PDB entry 9QR1 | X-ray diffraction, 0.98 A resolution | chains A and D of the 6 polymer chains in the assembly

[Chain A]
Molecule: Methyl-coenzyme M reductase subunit alpha
Source organism: Candidatus Methanoperedens sp. BLZ2
Notes: EC 2.8.4.1
Reference sequence: A0A6A2FLY3 (A0A6A2FLY3_9EURY); residues 1-562 here = UniProt positions 1-562
Amino-acid sequence (562 residues; each row starts with the number of its first residue):
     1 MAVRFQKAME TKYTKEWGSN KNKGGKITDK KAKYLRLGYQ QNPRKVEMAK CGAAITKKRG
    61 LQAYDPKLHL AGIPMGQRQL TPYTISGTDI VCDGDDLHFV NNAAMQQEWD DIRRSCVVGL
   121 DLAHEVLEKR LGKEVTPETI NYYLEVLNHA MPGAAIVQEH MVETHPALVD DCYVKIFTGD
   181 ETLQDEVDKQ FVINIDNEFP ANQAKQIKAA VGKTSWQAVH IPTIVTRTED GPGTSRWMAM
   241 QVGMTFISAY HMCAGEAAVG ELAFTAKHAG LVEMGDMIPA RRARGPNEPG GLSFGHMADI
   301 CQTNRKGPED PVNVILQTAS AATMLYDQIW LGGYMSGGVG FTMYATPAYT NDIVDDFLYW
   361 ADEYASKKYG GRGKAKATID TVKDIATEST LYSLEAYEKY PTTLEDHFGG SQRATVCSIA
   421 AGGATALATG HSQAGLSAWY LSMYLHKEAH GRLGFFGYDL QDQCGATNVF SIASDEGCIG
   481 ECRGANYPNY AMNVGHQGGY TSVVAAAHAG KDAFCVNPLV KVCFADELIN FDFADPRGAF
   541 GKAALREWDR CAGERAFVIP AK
Disordered / not traced: 1, 562
Modified / non-standard residues: Cys-51 (S-hydroxycysteine; CSO); His-268 (N1-methylated histidine; MHS); Arg-282 (5-methyl-arginine; AGM); Trp-439 (6-hydroxytryptophan; TRX); Gly-457 (thioglycin; GL3); Asp-462 (didehydroaspartate; DYA); Cys-464 (S-methylcysteine; SMC)
Bound ions: factor 430 Ni: Gln-158 (together with 1-thioethanesulfonic acid); Na+: Arg-227, Glu-229 (shared with Arg-227(D), Glu-229(D) of chain D)
Ligand contacts:
  - 1-thioethanesulfonic acid (COM): Tyr-344, Phe-455, Phe-456, Gly-457
  - factor 430 (F43), molecule 1: Ala-155, Ile-156, Val-157, Gln-158, Met-161, Val-162, Met-240, Gln-241, Met-244, Ile-247, Ala-254, Gly-255
  - factor 430 (F43), molecule 2: Gly-337, Gly-338, Val-339, Gly-340, Phe-341, Thr-342, Met-343, Tyr-344, Phe-408, Gly-409, Gln-412, Gly-454, Phe-455
  - Coenzyme B (TP7), molecule 1: Arg-236, Lys-267, His-268
  - Coenzyme B (TP7), molecule 2: Arg-281, Arg-282, Leu-331, Met-335, Ser-336, Phe-341, Phe-455, Met-492, Asn-493, Val-494

[Chain D]
Molecule: Methyl-coenzyme M reductase subunit alpha
Source organism: Candidatus Methanoperedens sp. BLZ2
Notes: EC 2.8.4.1
Reference sequence: A0A6A2FLY3 (A0A6A2FLY3_9EURY); numbering as in UniProt (aligned over 1-562)
Amino-acid sequence (563 residues; each row starts with the number of its first residue):
     1 MAVRFQKAME TKYTKEWGSN KNKGGKITDK KAKYLRLGYQ QNPRKVEMAK C
    51 CGAAITKKRG LQAYDPKLHL AGIPMGQRQL TPYTISGTDI VCDGDDLHFV NNAAMQQEWD
   111 DIRRSCVVGL DLAHEVLEKR LGKEVTPETI NYYLEVLNHA MPGAAIVQEH MVETHPALVD
   171 DCYVKIFTGD ETLQDEVDKQ FVINIDNEFP ANQAKQIKAA VGKTSWQAVH IPTIVTRTED
   231 GPGTSRWMAM QVGMTFISAY HMCAGEAAVG ELAFTAKHAG LVEMGDMIPA RRARGPNEPG
   291 GLSFGHMADI CQTNRKGPED PVNVILQTAS AATMLYDQIW LGGYMSGGVG FTMYATPAYT
   351 NDIVDDFLYW ADEYASKKYG GRGKAKATID TVKDIATEST LYSLEAYEKY PTTLEDHFGG
   411 SQRATVCSIA AGGATALATG HSQAGLSAWY LSMYLHKEAH GRLGFFGYDL QDQCGATNVF
   471 SIASDEGCIG ECRGANYPNY AMNVGHQGGY TSVVAAAHAG KDAFCVNPLV KVCFADELIN
   531 FDFADPRGAF GKAALREWDR CAGERAFVIP AK
Disordered / not traced: 1, 562
Modified / non-standard residues: Cys-51 (S-hydroxycysteine; CSO); His-268 (N1-methylated histidine; MHS); Arg-282 (5-methyl-arginine; AGM); Trp-439 (6-hydroxytryptophan; TRX); Gly-457 (thioglycin; GL3); Asp-462 (didehydroaspartate; DYA); Cys-464 (S-methylcysteine; SMC)
Bound ions: factor 430 Ni: Gln-158 (together with 1-thioethanesulfonic acid); Na+: Arg-227, Glu-229 (shared with Arg-227(A), Glu-229(A) of chain A)
Ligand contacts:
  - 1-thioethanesulfonic acid (COM): Tyr-344, Phe-455, Phe-456, Gly-457
  - factor 430 (F43), molecule 1: Ala-155, Ile-156, Val-157, Gln-158, Met-161, Val-162, Met-240, Gln-241, Met-244, Ile-247, Ala-254, Gly-255
  - factor 430 (F43), molecule 2: Gly-337, Gly-338, Val-339, Gly-340, Phe-341, Thr-342, Met-343, Tyr-344, Phe-408, Gly-409, Gln-412, Gly-454, Phe-455
  - Coenzyme B (TP7), molecule 1: Arg-236, Lys-267, His-268
  - Coenzyme B (TP7), molecule 2: Arg-281, Arg-282, Leu-331, Met-335, Ser-336, Phe-341, Phe-455, Met-492, Asn-493, Val-494

[How chain A and chain D interact]
Residue-residue contacts (249; chain A residue first):
  Lys-45(A) / Met-161(D)  hydrogen bond (side chain-backbone)
  Lys-45(A) / Glu-163(D)  salt bridge
  Glu-47(A) / His-165(D)  salt bridge
  Glu-47(A) / Phe-557(D)
  Met-48(A) / Glu-163(D)
  Met-48(A) / Thr-164(D)
  Met-48(A) / His-165(D)
  Met-48(A) / Pro-166(D)
  Cys-51(A) / His-165(D)
  Cys-51(A) / Ala-167(D)
  Ile-55(A) / Pro-166(D)
  Ile-55(A) / Asp-170(D)
  Arg-59(A) / Asp-170(D)  hydrogen bond (side chain-backbone)
  Arg-59(A) / Cys-172(D)  hydrogen bond (side chain-backbone)
  Arg-59(A) / Tyr-173(D)
  Gly-60(A) / Gln-190(D)
  Leu-61(A) / Tyr-173(D)  hydrophobic
  Leu-61(A) / Gln-190(D)
  Leu-61(A) / Phe-191(D)  hydrophobic
  Leu-61(A) / Leu-528(D)  hydrophobic
  Gln-62(A) / Glu-145(D)
  Gln-62(A) / Asn-148(D)
  Gln-62(A) / Gln-190(D)  hydrogen bond (backbone-side chain)
  Ala-63(A) / His-149(D)
  Tyr-64(A) / His-149(D)
  Tyr-64(A) / Ala-154(D)  hydrophobic
  Tyr-64(A) / Glu-163(D)  hydrogen bond
  Tyr-64(A) / Pro-166(D)  hydrophobic
  Asp-65(A) / His-149(D)  hydrogen bond (backbone-side chain)
  Leu-68(A) / Glu-145(D)
  Leu-68(A) / His-149(D)
  Leu-68(A) / Ile-156(D)
  His-69(A) / Ile-156(D)  hydrogen bond (side chain-backbone)
  His-69(A) / Val-157(D)  hydrogen bond (side chain-backbone)
  His-69(A) / Gln-158(D)  hydrogen bond (side chain-backbone)
  Leu-70(A) / Ile-156(D)  hydrogen bond (backbone-backbone)
  Leu-70(A) / Ser-248(D)
  Met-75(A) / Ala-155(D)  hydrophobic
  Met-75(A) / Gln-158(D)
  Met-75(A) / Glu-159(D)
  Met-75(A) / Met-161(D)  hydrophobic
  Met-75(A) / Glu-163(D)
  Gly-76(A) / Glu-159(D)  hydrogen bond (backbone-side chain)
  Gln-77(A) / Glu-159(D)  hydrogen bond (backbone-side chain)
  Arg-78(A) / Glu-159(D)  hydrogen bond (backbone-side chain)
  Arg-78(A) / His-160(D)
  Gln-79(A) / His-160(D)
  Leu-80(A) / His-160(D)
  Thr-81(A) / His-160(D)  hydrogen bond
  Gly-94(A) / Val-162(D)
  Asp-95(A) / Met-161(D)
  Asp-95(A) / Val-162(D)
  Asp-95(A) / Glu-163(D)  hydrogen bond (side chain-backbone)
  His-98(A) / Val-162(D)
  His-98(A) / Thr-164(D)
  Phe-99(A) / Thr-228(D)
  Phe-99(A) / Glu-229(D)
  Val-100(A) / Thr-164(D)
  Val-100(A) / Leu-168(D)
  Val-100(A) / Ile-224(D)
  Val-100(A) / Val-225(D)  hydrophobic
  Asn-101(A) / Glu-163(D)  hydrogen bond (side chain-backbone)
  Asn-101(A) / Thr-164(D)
  Asn-101(A) / His-165(D)  hydrogen bond (side chain-backbone)
  Asn-101(A) / Leu-168(D)
  Asn-101(A) / Val-558(D)
  Ala-103(A) / Ile-559(D)  hydrophobic
  Gln-106(A) / Ile-224(D)
  Gln-106(A) / Thr-228(D)  hydrogen bond
  Gln-106(A) / Arg-555(D)  hydrogen bond
  Trp-109(A) / Thr-228(D)  hydrogen bond (side chain-backbone)
  Arg-113(A) / Arg-227(D)  hydrogen bond (side chain-backbone)
  Arg-113(A) / Thr-228(D)  hydrogen bond (side chain-backbone)
  Arg-113(A) / Glu-229(D)  hydrogen bond (side chain-backbone)
  Glu-145(A) / Gln-62(D)
  Glu-145(A) / Leu-68(D)
  Asn-148(A) / Gln-62(D)
  His-149(A) / Ala-63(D)
  His-149(A) / Tyr-64(D)
  His-149(A) / Asp-65(D)  hydrogen bond (side chain-backbone)
  His-149(A) / Leu-68(D)
  Gly-153(A) / Gly-338(D)
  Gly-153(A) / Val-339(D)
  Ala-154(A) / Tyr-64(D)  hydrophobic
  Ala-154(A) / Val-339(D)
  Ala-155(A) / Met-75(D)  hydrophobic
  Ala-155(A) / Val-339(D)
  Ile-156(A) / Leu-68(D)
  Ile-156(A) / His-69(D)  hydrogen bond (backbone-side chain)
  Ile-156(A) / Leu-70(D)  hydrogen bond (backbone-backbone)
  Val-157(A) / His-69(D)  hydrogen bond (backbone-side chain)
  Gln-158(A) / His-69(D)  hydrogen bond (backbone-side chain)
  Gln-158(A) / Met-75(D)
  Glu-159(A) / Met-75(D)
  Glu-159(A) / Gly-76(D)  hydrogen bond (side chain-backbone)
  Glu-159(A) / Gln-77(D)  hydrogen bond (side chain-backbone)
  Glu-159(A) / Arg-78(D)  hydrogen bond (side chain-backbone)
  His-160(A) / Arg-78(D)
  His-160(A) / Gln-79(D)
  His-160(A) / Leu-80(D)
  His-160(A) / Thr-81(D)  hydrogen bond
  His-160(A) / Met-343(D)
  Met-161(A) / Lys-45(D)  hydrogen bond (backbone-side chain)
  Met-161(A) / Met-75(D)  hydrophobic
  Met-161(A) / Asp-95(D)
  Met-161(A) / Met-343(D)  hydrophobic
  Val-162(A) / Gly-94(D)
  Val-162(A) / Asp-95(D)
  Val-162(A) / His-98(D)
  Val-162(A) / Val-339(D)
  Val-162(A) / Thr-342(D)
  Val-162(A) / Met-343(D)  hydrophobic
  Glu-163(A) / Lys-45(D)  salt bridge
  Glu-163(A) / Met-48(D)
  Glu-163(A) / Tyr-64(D)  hydrogen bond
  Glu-163(A) / Met-75(D)
  Glu-163(A) / Asp-95(D)  hydrogen bond (backbone-side chain)
  Glu-163(A) / Asn-101(D)  hydrogen bond (backbone-side chain)
  Thr-164(A) / Met-48(D)
  Thr-164(A) / His-98(D)
  Thr-164(A) / Val-100(D)
  Thr-164(A) / Asn-101(D)
  His-165(A) / Glu-47(D)  salt bridge
  His-165(A) / Met-48(D)
  His-165(A) / Cys-51(D)
  His-165(A) / Asn-101(D)  hydrogen bond (backbone-side chain)
  His-165(A) / Arg-546(D)
  Pro-166(A) / Met-48(D)
  Pro-166(A) / Cys-51(D)
  Pro-166(A) / Ile-55(D)
  Pro-166(A) / Tyr-64(D)  hydrophobic
  Ala-167(A) / Cys-51(D)
  Ala-167(A) / Cys-51(D)  hydrogen bond (backbone-side chain)
  Leu-168(A) / Val-100(D)
  Leu-168(A) / Asn-101(D)
  Asp-170(A) / Ile-55(D)
  Asp-170(A) / Arg-59(D)  hydrogen bond (backbone-side chain)
  Cys-172(A) / Arg-59(D)  hydrogen bond (backbone-side chain)
  Tyr-173(A) / Arg-59(D)
  Tyr-173(A) / Leu-61(D)  hydrophobic
  Gln-190(A) / Gly-60(D)
  Gln-190(A) / Leu-61(D)
  Gln-190(A) / Gln-62(D)  hydrogen bond (side chain-backbone)
  Phe-191(A) / Leu-61(D)  hydrophobic
  Ile-224(A) / Val-100(D)
  Ile-224(A) / Gln-106(D)
  Ile-224(A) / Arg-227(D)
  Val-225(A) / Val-100(D)  hydrophobic
  Arg-227(A) / Arg-113(D)  hydrogen bond (backbone-side chain)
  Arg-227(A) / Ile-224(D)
  Arg-227(A) / Arg-227(D)
  Arg-227(A) / Thr-228(D)  hydrogen bond
  Arg-227(A) / Arg-555(D)
  Thr-228(A) / Phe-99(D)
  Thr-228(A) / Gln-106(D)  hydrogen bond
  Thr-228(A) / Trp-109(D)  hydrogen bond (backbone-side chain)
  Thr-228(A) / Arg-113(D)  hydrogen bond (backbone-side chain)
  Thr-228(A) / Arg-227(D)  hydrogen bond
  Thr-228(A) / Tyr-334(D)
  Glu-229(A) / Phe-99(D)
  Glu-229(A) / Arg-113(D)  hydrogen bond (backbone-side chain)
  Glu-229(A) / Gly-333(D)
  Glu-229(A) / Tyr-334(D)  hydrogen bond (side chain-backbone)
  Asp-230(A) / Arg-284(D)  salt bridge
  Asp-230(A) / Tyr-334(D)
  Pro-232(A) / Ala-283(D)
  Pro-232(A) / Arg-284(D)
  Gly-233(A) / Arg-284(D)
  Gly-233(A) / Tyr-334(D)
  Arg-236(A) / Arg-281(D)  hydrogen bond (side chain-backbone)
  Arg-236(A) / Arg-282(D)
  Arg-236(A) / Arg-284(D)
  Arg-236(A) / Tyr-334(D)
  Arg-236(A) / Met-335(D)
  Arg-236(A) / Ser-336(D)
  Trp-237(A) / Ser-336(D)  hydrogen bond (backbone-backbone)
  Trp-237(A) / Gly-337(D)
  Trp-237(A) / Gly-338(D)
  Met-240(A) / Ser-336(D)
  Met-240(A) / Gly-337(D)
  Gln-241(A) / Gly-338(D)
  Gln-241(A) / Val-339(D)
  Ser-248(A) / Leu-70(D)
  Met-277(A) / Ala-280(D)  hydrophobic
  Ala-280(A) / Met-277(D)  hydrophobic
  Arg-281(A) / Arg-236(D)  hydrogen bond (backbone-side chain)
  Arg-282(A) / Arg-236(D)
  Ala-283(A) / Pro-232(D)
  Ala-283(A) / Met-277(D)  hydrophobic
  Ala-283(A) / Gly-285(D)
  Arg-284(A) / Asp-230(D)  salt bridge
  Arg-284(A) / Pro-232(D)
  Arg-284(A) / Gly-233(D)
  Arg-284(A) / Arg-236(D)
  Gly-285(A) / Ala-283(D)
  Gly-333(A) / Glu-229(D)
  Tyr-334(A) / Thr-228(D)
  Tyr-334(A) / Glu-229(D)  hydrogen bond (backbone-side chain)
  Tyr-334(A) / Asp-230(D)
  Tyr-334(A) / Gly-233(D)
  Tyr-334(A) / Arg-236(D)
  Met-335(A) / Arg-236(D)
  Ser-336(A) / Arg-236(D)
  Ser-336(A) / Trp-237(D)  hydrogen bond (backbone-backbone)
  Ser-336(A) / Met-240(D)
  Gly-337(A) / Trp-237(D)
  Gly-337(A) / Met-240(D)
  Gly-338(A) / Gly-153(D)
  Gly-338(A) / Trp-237(D)
  Gly-338(A) / Gln-241(D)
  Val-339(A) / Gly-153(D)
  Val-339(A) / Ala-154(D)
  Val-339(A) / Ala-155(D)
  Val-339(A) / Val-162(D)
  Val-339(A) / Gln-241(D)
  Thr-342(A) / Val-162(D)
  Met-343(A) / His-160(D)
  Met-343(A) / Met-161(D)  hydrophobic
  Met-343(A) / Val-162(D)  hydrophobic
  Leu-528(A) / Leu-61(D)  hydrophobic
  Arg-546(A) / His-165(D)
  Arg-546(A) / Phe-557(D)
  Arg-546(A) / Val-558(D)
  Arg-546(A) / Ile-559(D)
  Arg-546(A) / Pro-560(D)
  Glu-547(A) / Pro-560(D)
  Trp-548(A) / Pro-560(D)
  Asp-549(A) / Pro-560(D)
  Cys-551(A) / Arg-555(D)  hydrogen bond
  Ala-552(A) / Arg-555(D)  hydrogen bond (backbone-side chain)
  Glu-554(A) / Glu-554(D)
  Glu-554(A) / Arg-555(D)  salt bridge
  Glu-554(A) / Ala-556(D)
  Arg-555(A) / Gln-106(D)  hydrogen bond
  Arg-555(A) / Arg-227(D)
  Arg-555(A) / Cys-551(D)  hydrogen bond
  Arg-555(A) / Ala-552(D)  hydrogen bond (side chain-backbone)
  Arg-555(A) / Glu-554(D)  salt bridge
  Ala-556(A) / Glu-554(D)
  Phe-557(A) / Glu-47(D)
  Phe-557(A) / Arg-546(D)
  Val-558(A) / Asn-101(D)
  Val-558(A) / Arg-546(D)
  Ile-559(A) / Ala-103(D)  hydrophobic
  Ile-559(A) / Arg-546(D)
  Pro-560(A) / Arg-546(D)
  Pro-560(A) / Glu-547(D)
  Pro-560(A) / Trp-548(D)
  Pro-560(A) / Asp-549(D)
Other interface residues (no listed pair), chain A (114 interface residues in all): Lys-12, Arg-44, Gly-52, Pro-66, Tyr-83, Asp-110, Tyr-142, Val-146, Val-169, Lys-175, Thr-226, Glu-288, Ile-329, Phe-408, Ala-543
Other interface residues (no listed pair), chain D (117 interface residues in all): Lys-12, Arg-44, Gly-52, Pro-66, Tyr-83, Asp-110, Tyr-142, Val-146, Val-169, Val-174, Lys-175, Thr-226, Glu-288, Ile-329, Phe-408, Ala-543, Ala-561

[In short]
Chain A and chain D form an interface of 114 and 117 residues respectively; the contacts include 59 hydrogen
bonds and 8 salt bridges. Among the polar pairs are Lys-45(A)/Glu-163(D), Glu-47(A)/His-165(D) and
Asp-230(A)/Arg-284(D).
Chain A and chain D are both Methyl-coenzyme M reductase subunit alpha (Candidatus Methanoperedens sp. BLZ2);
the structure, Methyl-coenzyme M reductase of ANME-2d Candidatus Methanoperedens sp. BLZ2 from a bioreactor
enrichment culture, was determined by X-ray diffraction, deposited together with 9QQT, 9QM5 and 9QR3.
